4UOX - chains A and B of the 4 polymer chains in the assembly; structure by X-ray diffraction, 2.08 A resolution.

# Chain A (and B)
Molecule: Putrescine aminotransferase
Source organism: Escherichia coli
Notes: EC 2.6.1.82; chain B of this document is another copy of the same molecule, construct and numbering; everything in this record applies to it too
UniProt: P42588 (PAT_ECOLI); residue numbers follow UniProt; this construct covers 1-459
Sequence (467 residues; numbered 1 to 467; the number before each row is that of its first residue):
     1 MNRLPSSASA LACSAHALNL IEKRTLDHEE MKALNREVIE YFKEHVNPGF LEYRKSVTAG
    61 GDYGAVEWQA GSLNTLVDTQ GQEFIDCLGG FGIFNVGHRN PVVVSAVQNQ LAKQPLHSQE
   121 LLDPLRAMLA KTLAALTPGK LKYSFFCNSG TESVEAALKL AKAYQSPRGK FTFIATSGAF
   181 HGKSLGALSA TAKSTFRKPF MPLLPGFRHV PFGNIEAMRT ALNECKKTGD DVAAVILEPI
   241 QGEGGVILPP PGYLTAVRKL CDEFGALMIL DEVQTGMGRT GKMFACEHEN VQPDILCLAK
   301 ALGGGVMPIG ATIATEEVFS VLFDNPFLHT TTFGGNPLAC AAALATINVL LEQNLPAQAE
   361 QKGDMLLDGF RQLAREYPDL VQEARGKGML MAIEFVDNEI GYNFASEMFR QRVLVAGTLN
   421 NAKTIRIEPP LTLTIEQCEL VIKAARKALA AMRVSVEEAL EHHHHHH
Disordered / not traced: 1-6, 460-467 (chain B: 1-7, 460-467)
Differences from the reference sequence: expression tag (460-467)
Residues lining bound ligands:
  - pyridoxal phosphate / 1,4-diaminobutane, molecule 1: Phe91, Ser149, Gly150, Thr151, Glu152, Phe180, His181, Gly182, Glu238, Glu243, Asp271, Val273, Gln274, Lys300, Leu419
  - pyridoxal phosphate / 1,4-diaminobutane, molecule 2: Gln119, Glu152, Thr330, Thr331, Thr332, Phe333
UniProt features mapped onto this chain:
  - binding site (pyridoxal 5'-phosphate): Gly150, Thr151, Gln274, Thr332
  - modified residue: Lys300 (N6-(pyridoxal phosphate)lysine)
What the authors report for this chain:
  - conformationally variable residues (side-chain flip): Lys300, Tyr402
  - binding site for 1,4-diaminobutane: Phe91, Gln119, Phe180, Glu243, Thr332, Leu419
  - specificity-determining residues: Phe327, Leu419
  - specificity-determining residues: Phe91, Lys183 (by similarity / conservation)
  - catalytic residues: Lys300 (by similarity / conservation)
  - contacts within the chain: Glu243-Arg426 (salt bridge)

# Interface between chain A and chain B
Residue-residue contacts (303):
  Ser7(A) with Lys131(B)
  Ala10(A) with Thr132(B); Ala135(B); Leu136(B), hydrophobic; Leu351(B), hydrophobic
  Leu11(A) with Asn348(B); Leu351(B); Glu352(B)
  Cys13(A) with Lys131(B); Thr132(B)
  Ser14(A) with Thr132(B); Leu344(B); Asn348(B), hydrogen bond
  Ala17(A) with Met128(B), hydrophobic; Leu344(B), hydrophobic
  Leu18(A) with Ala106(B), hydrophobic; Asn348(B)
  Leu20(A) with Lys113(B), hydrogen bond (backbone-side chain)
  Ile21(A) with Ala106(B); Asn109(B); Lys113(B), hydrogen bond (backbone-side chain); Leu125(B), hydrophobic; Ala341(B), hydrophobic
  Glu22(A) with Asn109(B)
  Lys23(A) with Lys113(B), hydrogen bond (backbone-side chain)
  Arg24(A) with Ala112(B), hydrogen bond (side chain-backbone); Lys113(B)
  Leu34(A) with Met128(B), hydrophobic
  Glu37(A) with Met128(B)
  Val38(A) with Leu122(B), hydrophobic; Pro124(B), hydrophobic
  Tyr41(A) with Ala127(B), hydrophobic; Met128(B), hydrophobic; Lys131(B)
  Phe42(A) with Leu122(B), hydrophobic; Asp123(B); Arg126(B)
  Lys43(A) with Tyr143(B), hydrogen bond (backbone-side chain)
  Glu44(A) with Lys142(B), salt bridge; Tyr143(B), hydrogen bond (backbone-side chain)
  His45(A) with Ala130(B); Lys131(B); Ala134(B); Lys142(B), hydrogen bond (side chain-backbone); Tyr143(B); Ser144(B), hydrogen bond (backbone-backbone)
  Val46(A) with Arg126(B); Ala130(B), hydrophobic; Tyr143(B); Phe319(B)
  Asn47(A) with Leu322(B), hydrogen bond (side chain-backbone); Phe323(B); Pro326(B)
  Pro48(A) with Tyr143(B); Phe323(B)
  Gly49(A) with Phe323(B); Pro326(B)
  Phe50(A) with Gln119(B); Glu120(B); Leu122(B), hydrophobic; Pro326(B); Phe327(B), hydrophobic
  Leu51(A) with Leu122(B), hydrophobic
  Tyr53(A) with Glu120(B), hydrogen bond; Phe327(B), hydrophobic
  Arg54(A) with Glu120(B), salt bridge
  Val57(A) with Glu120(B)
  Ala65(A) with Leu121(B); Leu122(B), hydrogen bond (backbone-backbone)
  Val66(A) with Leu122(B); Pro124(B)
  Glu67(A) with Gln114(B), hydrogen bond; His117(B); Ser118(B), hydrogen bond; Leu121(B); Leu122(B), hydrogen bond (backbone-backbone); Asp123(B); Pro124(B)
  Trp68(A) with Lys113(B)
  Gln69(A) with Lys113(B)
  Ala70(A) with Lys113(B), hydrogen bond (backbone-backbone)
  Leu76(A) with Gln114(B); Ser118(B)
  Leu88(A) with Ser118(B); Glu120(B)
  Gly90(A) with Ser118(B); Gln119(B), hydrogen bond (backbone-side chain)
  Phe91(A) with Ser118(B); Gln119(B)
  Ile93(A) with Leu116(B), hydrophobic; Gln119(B); Thr332(B); Phe333(B), hydrophobic
  Phe94(A) with Leu116(B); His117(B)
  Arg99(A) with Leu111(B), hydrogen bond (side chain-backbone); Ala112(B), hydrogen bond (side chain-backbone); Lys113(B); Pro115(B)
  Ala106(A) with Leu18(B), hydrophobic; Ile21(B)
  Gln108(A) with Gln108(B); Leu111(B)
  Asn109(A) with Ile21(B); Glu22(B)
  Gln110(A) with Ile21(B)
  Leu111(A) with Arg99(B), hydrogen bond (backbone-side chain); Val104(B), hydrophobic; Gln108(B)
  Ala112(A) with Arg24(B); Arg99(B), hydrogen bond (backbone-side chain)
  Lys113(A) with Leu20(B), hydrogen bond (side chain-backbone); Ile21(B), hydrogen bond (side chain-backbone); Lys23(B), hydrogen bond (side chain-backbone); Arg24(B); Trp68(B); Gln69(B); Ala70(B), hydrogen bond (backbone-backbone); Arg99(B)
  Gln114(A) with Glu67(B), hydrogen bond; Gln69(B); Leu76(B)
  Pro115(A) with Arg99(B); Gly305(B); Val306(B)
  Leu116(A) with Ile93(B), hydrophobic; Phe94(B); Gly305(B); Val306(B); Met307(B)
  His117(A) with Glu67(B); Phe94(B)
  Ser118(A) with Glu67(B), hydrogen bond; Leu76(B); Leu88(B); Gly90(B); Phe91(B); Leu414(B)
  Gln119(A) with Phe50(B); Gly90(B), hydrogen bond (side chain-backbone); Phe91(B); Ile93(B)
  Glu120(A) with Phe50(B); Tyr53(B), hydrogen bond; Arg54(B), salt bridge; Leu88(B); Phe91(B); Leu414(B); Ala416(B)
  Leu121(A) with Ala65(B); Glu67(B); Phe409(B), hydrophobic; Leu414(B), hydrophobic
  Leu122(A) with Val38(B), hydrophobic; Ile39(B), hydrophobic; Phe50(B), hydrophobic; Leu51(B), hydrophobic; Gly64(B); Ala65(B), hydrogen bond (backbone-backbone); Val66(B); Glu67(B), hydrogen bond (backbone-backbone)
  Asp123(A) with Phe42(B)
  Pro124(A) with Val38(B), hydrophobic; Val66(B); Glu67(B)
  Leu125(A) with Ile21(B), hydrophobic
  Arg126(A) with Phe42(B); Val46(B)
  Ala127(A) with Val38(B); Tyr41(B); Phe42(B), hydrophobic
  Met128(A) with His16(B); Tyr41(B), hydrophobic
  Ala130(A) with His45(B); Val46(B), hydrophobic
  Lys131(A) with Cys13(B); Tyr41(B); His45(B)
  Thr132(A) with Ala10(B); Cys13(B)
  Ala134(A) with His45(B)
  Ala135(A) with Ala8(B)
  Leu136(A) with Ala10(B), hydrophobic
  Lys142(A) with Glu44(B), salt bridge; His45(B), hydrogen bond (backbone-side chain)
  Tyr143(A) with Lys43(B), hydrogen bond (side chain-backbone); Glu44(B), hydrogen bond (side chain-backbone); His45(B); Val46(B); Pro48(B)
  Ser144(A) with His45(B), hydrogen bond (backbone-backbone)
  Asn148(A) with Asn148(B); Pro308(B); Phe333(B)
  Ser149(A) with Asn148(B); Glu152(B), hydrogen bond; Thr331(B)
  Thr151(A) with Glu152(B)
  Glu152(A) with Ser149(B), hydrogen bond; Thr151(B); Glu152(B)
  Glu155(A) with Ser184(B); Leu185(B), hydrogen bond (side chain-backbone)
  Leu158(A) with Leu185(B), hydrophobic
  Lys159(A) with Lys183(B), hydrogen bond (side chain-backbone); Leu185(B); Leu188(B); Phe200(B)
  Lys162(A) with Pro199(B); Phe200(B), hydrogen bond (side chain-backbone); Pro202(B), hydrogen bond (side chain-backbone)
  Ala163(A) with Pro199(B); Phe200(B), hydrophobic
  Ser166(A) with Pro199(B)
  Phe171(A) with Met201(B); Pro202(B)
  Lys183(A) with Lys159(B), hydrogen bond (backbone-side chain); Phe327(B), hydrogen bond (side chain-backbone); Leu328(B); His329(B); Thr330(B), hydrogen bond
  Ser184(A) with Glu155(B)
  Leu185(A) with Glu155(B), hydrogen bond (backbone-side chain); Leu158(B), hydrophobic; Lys159(B); Leu204(B), hydrophobic
  Thr195(A) with Leu328(B)
  Phe196(A) with Phe327(B)
  Pro199(A) with Lys162(B); Ser166(B)
  Phe200(A) with Lys159(B); Lys162(B), hydrogen bond (backbone-side chain); Ala163(B), hydrophobic; Leu328(B), hydrophobic
  Met201(A) with Phe171(B)
  Pro202(A) with Lys162(B), hydrogen bond (backbone-side chain); Phe171(B); Leu204(B); Pro205(B), hydrophobic
  Leu203(A) with Leu204(B); Pro205(B)
  Leu204(A) with Leu185(B), hydrophobic; Pro202(B); Leu203(B); Leu204(B)
  Pro205(A) with Pro202(B), hydrophobic; Leu203(B)
  Lys300(A) with Thr332(B); Phe333(B)
  Gly305(A) with Pro115(B); Leu116(B)
  Val306(A) with Leu111(B), hydrophobic; Pro115(B), hydrophobic; Leu116(B); Leu338(B)
  Met307(A) with Met307(B), hydrophobic; Pro308(B)
  Pro308(A) with Asn148(B); Pro308(B), hydrophobic; Phe333(B), hydrophobic
  Ile309(A) with Phe333(B)
  Phe319(A) with Val46(B)
  Leu322(A) with Asn47(B), hydrogen bond (backbone-side chain)
  Phe323(A) with Asn47(B); Pro48(B); Gly49(B)
  Pro326(A) with Asn47(B); Gly49(B); Phe50(B)
  Phe327(A) with Phe50(B), hydrophobic; Tyr53(B), hydrophobic; Lys183(B), hydrogen bond (backbone-side chain); Phe196(B)
  Leu328(A) with Lys183(B); Thr195(B); Phe200(B), hydrophobic
  His329(A) with Lys183(B)
  Thr330(A) with Lys183(B), hydrogen bond
  Thr332(A) with Ile93(B); Lys300(B), hydrogen bond
  Phe333(A) with Ile93(B), hydrophobic; Asn148(B); Lys300(B); Met307(B); Pro308(B), hydrophobic; Ile309(B)
  Leu338(A) with Val306(B); Met307(B), hydrophobic
  Ala341(A) with Ile21(B), hydrophobic
  Leu344(A) with Ser14(B); Ala17(B), hydrophobic
  Ala345(A) with Leu18(B), hydrophobic
  Asn348(A) with Leu11(B); Ser14(B), hydrogen bond; Ala15(B); Leu18(B)
  Leu351(A) with Ala10(B), hydrophobic; Leu11(B)
  Glu352(A) with Leu11(B)
  Phe409(A) with Leu121(B), hydrophobic
  Leu414(A) with Glu120(B); Leu121(B), hydrophobic
  Ala416(A) with Glu120(B)
Also at the interface, not in a pair above, chain A (140 interface residues in all): Ala8, Ser9, Ala15, His16, Ile39, Tyr63, Gly64, Asp78, Phe84, Val104, Val107, Gly186, Leu188, Asn325, Thr331, Asn336, Ile347, Leu419
Also at the interface, not in a pair above, chain B (136 interface residues in all): Ser9, Leu34, Glu37, Val57, Tyr63, Val107, Gln110, Gly186, Asn336, Ala345, Ile347, Leu419

# In short
The interface between chain A and chain B involves 140 residues on one side and 136 on the other, with 52
hydrogen bonds and 4 salt bridges. Polar contacts include Glu44(A)-Lys142(B), Arg54(A)-Glu120(B) and
Ser14(A)-Asn348(B). The paper reports the catalytic residue Lys300(A); a binding site for 1,4-diaminobutane at
Phe91(A), Gln119(A) and Phe180(A) among others.
Both chains are Putrescine aminotransferase (Escherichia coli). Entry 4UOX (Crystal structure of YgjG in
complex with Pyridoxal-5'-phosphate and putrescine) was determined by X-ray diffraction, deposited together
with 4UOY.
